PDB entry 9UDA | electron microscopy, 2.61 A resolution | chains C and D of the 6 polymer chains in the assembly

[Chain C]
Molecule: Na(+)-translocating NADH-quinone reductase subunit C
From: Vibrio cholerae O395
Notes: EC 7.2.1.1
UniProt: A5F5Y7 (NQRC_VIBC3); residues 1-257 here = UniProt positions 1-257
Amino-acid sequence (257 residues; row label = number of the first residue in the row):
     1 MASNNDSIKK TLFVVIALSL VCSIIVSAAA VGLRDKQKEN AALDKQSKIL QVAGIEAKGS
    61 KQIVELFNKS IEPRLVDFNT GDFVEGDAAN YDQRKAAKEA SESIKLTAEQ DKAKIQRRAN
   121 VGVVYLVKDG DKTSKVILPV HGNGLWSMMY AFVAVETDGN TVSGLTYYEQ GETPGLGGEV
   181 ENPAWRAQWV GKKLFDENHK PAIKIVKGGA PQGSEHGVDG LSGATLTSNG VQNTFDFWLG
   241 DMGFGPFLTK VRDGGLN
Unresolved in the structure: 1-5, 257
Residues lining bound ligands:
  - Ca2+ (CA): Gln-93, Arg-94, Ala-97, His-141
  - FMN (flavin mononucleotide): Leu-145, Trp-146, Glu-172, Thr-173, Leu-176, Gly-177, Lys-207, Gly-223, Ala-224, Thr-225, Leu-226, Thr-227
Reported in the primary citation:
  - binding site for flavin mononucleotide: Thr-173 (citing earlier work)

[Chain D]
Molecule: Na(+)-translocating NADH-quinone reductase subunit D
From: Vibrio cholerae O395
Notes: EC 7.2.1.1
UniProt: A5F5Y6 (NQRD_VIBC3); residue numbers follow UniProt; this construct covers 1-210
Amino-acid sequence (210 residues; row label = number of the first residue in the row):
     1 MSSAKELKKS VLAPVLDNNP IALQVLGVCS ALAVTTKLET AFVMTLAVMF VTALSNFFVS
    61 LIRNHIPNSV RIIVQMAIIA SLVIVVDQIL KAYLYDISKQ LSVFVGLIIT NCIVMGRAEA
   121 FAMKSEPIPS FIDGIGNGLG YGFVLMTVGF FRELLGSGKL FGLEVLPLIS NGGWYQPNGL
   181 MLLAPSAFFL IGFMIWAIRT FKPEQVEAKE
Unresolved in the structure: 1-4
Ion coordination: 2Fe-2S cluster Fe: Cys-29, Cys-112 (shared with 2 residues of chain E)
Residues lining bound ligands: 2Fe-2S cluster (FES): Gly-27, Val-28, Cys-29, Thr-110, Asn-111, Cys-112

[Chain C / chain D interface]
Pairs across the interface - 20 pairs, chain C then chain D:
  Lys-10(C) / His-65(D)
  Thr-11(C) / Pro-67(D)
  Val-14(C) / Pro-67(D)
  Leu-18(C) / Val-74(D)  hydrophobic
  Cys-22(C) / Ser-81(D)
  Val-26(C) / Ser-81(D)
  Val-26(C) / Ile-84(D)  hydrophobic
  Ala-30(C) / Gln-88(D)
  Leu-33(C) / Gln-88(D)
  Lys-36(C) / Ala-92(D)
  Lys-36(C) / Tyr-93(D)
  Gln-37(C) / Gln-88(D)  hydrogen bond
  Gln-37(C) / Lys-91(D)
  Gln-37(C) / Ala-92(D)
  Asn-40(C) / Ala-92(D)
  Asn-40(C) / Tyr-95(D)
  Ala-41(C) / Tyr-95(D)
  Asp-44(C) / Tyr-95(D)
  Pro-174(C) / Leu-182(D)  hydrophobic
  Glu-179(C) / Ser-170(D)  hydrogen bond
Also at the interface, not in a pair above, chain C (19 interface residues in all): Val-15, Ile-25, Ala-29, Asn-182
Also at the interface, not in a pair above, chain D (17 interface residues in all): Ile-62, Val-70, Ile-78, Val-85, Ile-89

[In short]
Chain C and chain D form an interface of 19 and 17 residues respectively, with 2 hydrogen bonds. Polar pairs
include Gln-37(C)/Gln-88(D) and Glu-179(C)/Ser-170(D). Bound to chain C: flavin mononucleotide and Ca2+.
Ligands of chain D: 2Fe-2S cluster. From the paper: a binding site for flavin mononucleotide at Thr-173(C).
Here chain C is Na(+)-translocating NADH-quinone reductase subunit C and chain D is Na(+)-translocating
NADH-quinone reductase subunit D, both from Vibrio cholerae O395. Entry 9UDA (Cryo-EM structure of
Na+-translocating NADH-ubiquinone oxidoreductase NqrB-G141A mutant from Vibrio cholerae reduced by NADH, with
bound ...) was determined by electron microscopy (same publication as 9U5G, 9UD3, 9UD4, 9UD5, 9UD6, 9UD8 and 4
further entries).
